Entry 6DFY (X-ray diffraction, 2.62 A resolution); this record covers chains E and D of the 4 polymer chains in the assembly.

Chain E:
Molecule: 14-nt DNA strand
From: synthetic construct
Sequence (14 nucleotides; each row starts with the number of its first residue):
     2 AAGATTAGATTAGT

Chain D:
Molecule: Double homeobox protein 4
From: Homo sapiens
UniProt: Q9UBX2 (DUX4_HUMAN); residues 5-64 here correspond to UniProt positions 94-153 (UniProt number = residue number + 89)
Amino-acid sequence (64 residues; each row starts with the number of its first residue):
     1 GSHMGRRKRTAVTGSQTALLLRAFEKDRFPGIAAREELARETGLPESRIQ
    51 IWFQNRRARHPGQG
Disordered / not traced: 1-9, 62-64
Sequence notes: expression tag (1-4)
UniProt features mapped onto this chain:
  - DNA-binding region: Gly5 to Gly64 (Homeobox 2)

Chain E / chain D interface:
Residue-residue contacts (10; chain E residue first):
  DA3(E) with Arg59(D), hydrogen bond to the base
  DG4(E) with Val12(D), phosphate contact; Trp52(D), phosphate contact; Asn55(D), base contact; Arg59(D), hydrogen bond to the base
  DA5(E) with Arg48(D), salt bridge to the phosphate; Ile51(D), base contact; Asn55(D), hydrogen bond to the base; Arg59(D), base contact
  DT6(E) with Ile51(D), base contact
Other interface residues (no listed pair), chain D (9 interface residues in all): Thr10, Ala11, His60

In short:
4 residues of chain E and 9 residues of chain D are in contact; the contacts include 3 hydrogen bonds and 1
salt bridge. Polar pairs include DA3(E)-Arg59(D), DG4(E)-Arg59(D) and DA5(E)-Asn55(D). Curated annotation
(UniProt) lists a DNA-binding region on chain D.
Chain E is a 14-nt DNA strand (synthetic construct) and chain D is Double homeobox protein 4 (Homo sapiens);
the structure, Remodeled crystal structure of DNA-bound DUX4-HD2, was determined by X-ray diffraction.
